6JNM - chains A and C of the 3 polymer chains in the assembly; structure by X-ray diffraction, 2.05 A resolution.

Chain A:
Name: Lysine-specific demethylase REF6
Source organism: Arabidopsis thaliana
Notes: EC 1.14.11.-
Reference sequence: Q9STM3 (REF6_ARATH); numbering as in UniProt (aligned over 1260-1360)
Chain sequence (101 residues; each row starts with the number of its first residue):
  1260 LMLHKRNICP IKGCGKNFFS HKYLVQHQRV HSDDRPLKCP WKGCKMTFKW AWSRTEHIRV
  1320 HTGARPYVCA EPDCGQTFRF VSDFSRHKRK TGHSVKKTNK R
Not modelled in the structure: 1260-1264, 1354-1360
UniProt features mapped onto this chain:
  - zinc finger: Asn1266 to His1290 (C2H2-type 2), Leu1296 to His1320 (C2H2-type 3), Tyr1326 to His1352 (C2H2-type 4)
  - binding site (Zn(2+)): His1263, Cys1268, Cys1273, His1280, His1286, His1290, Cys1298, Cys1303, His1316, His1320, Cys1328, Cys1333, His1346, His1352
Disulfide bonds: Cys1328-Cys1333
Ion coordination: Zn2+ site 1: Cys1268, His1286, His1290; Zn2+ site 2: Cys1298, Cys1303, His1316, His1320; Zn2+ site 3: His1346, His1352
From the paper describing this entry:
  - binding site for the 12-nt DNA strand: Ser1312, Glu1315

Chain C:
Molecule: 12-nt DNA strand
Sequence (12 nucleotides; numbered 1 to 12; the number before each row is that of its first residue):
     1 CAAAACAGAG AA

How chain A and chain C interact:
Residue-residue contacts (13):
  Lys1281(A) - DA2(C)  salt bridge to the phosphate
  Trp1311(A) - DA5(C)  base contact
  Trp1311(A) - DC6(C)  base contact
  Trp1311(A) - DA7(C)  base contact
  Tyr1326(A) - DC6(C)  hydrogen bond to the phosphate
  Val1340(A) - DC6(C)  phosphate contact
  Val1340(A) - DA7(C)  base contact
  Ser1341(A) - DG8(C)  hydrogen bond to the base
  Ser1341(A) - DA9(C)  hydrogen bond to the base
  Ser1344(A) - DA7(C)  hydrogen bond to the phosphate
  Arg1345(A) - DG10(C)  hydrogen bond to the base
  Lys1347(A) - DA7(C)  salt bridge to the phosphate
  Arg1348(A) - DG8(C)  salt bridge to the phosphate
Interface residues without a listed pair, chain A (11 interface residues in all): Thr1314, Glu1315

In short:
11 residues of chain A face 7 of chain C across their interface; the contacts include 5 hydrogen bonds and 3
salt bridges. Polar pairs include Ser1341(A)-DG8(C), Ser1341(A)-DA9(C) and Arg1345(A)-DG10(C). UniProt lists
14 Zn2+-binding residues on chain A. From the paper: a binding site for the 12-nt DNA strand at Ser1312(A) and
Glu1315(A).
Here chain A is Lysine-specific demethylase REF6 (Arabidopsis thaliana) and chain C is a 12-nt DNA strand.
Entry 6JNM (REF6 ZnF2-4-NAC004-mC3 complex) was determined by X-ray diffraction (same publication as 6JNL and
6JNN).
